Entry 5UOQ (X-ray diffraction, 2.61 A resolution); this record covers chains A and D of the 4 polymer chains in the assembly.

[Chain A]
Name: Integrase
Organism: Human spumaretrovirus
Notes: EC 2.7.7.-
UniProtKB: P14350 (POL_FOAMV); residues 1-392 here correspond to UniProt positions 752-1143 (UniProt number = residue number + 751)
Amino-acid sequence (395 residues; row label = number of the first residue in the row; numbers below 1 keep their minus sign (Gly-2 is residue -2)):
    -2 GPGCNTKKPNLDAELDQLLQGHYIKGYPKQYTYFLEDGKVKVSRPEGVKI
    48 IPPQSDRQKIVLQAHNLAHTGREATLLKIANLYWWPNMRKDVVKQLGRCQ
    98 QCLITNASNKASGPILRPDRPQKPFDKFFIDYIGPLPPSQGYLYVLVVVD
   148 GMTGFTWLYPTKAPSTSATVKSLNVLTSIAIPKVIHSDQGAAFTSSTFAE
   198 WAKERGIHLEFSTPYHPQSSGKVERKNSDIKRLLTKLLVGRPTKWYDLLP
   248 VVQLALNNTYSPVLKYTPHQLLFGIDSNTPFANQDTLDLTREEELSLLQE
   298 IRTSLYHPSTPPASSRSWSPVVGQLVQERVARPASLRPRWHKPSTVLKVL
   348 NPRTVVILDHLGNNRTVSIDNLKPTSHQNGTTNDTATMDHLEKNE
Unresolved in the structure: -2 to 7, 376-392
Differences from the reference sequence: expression tag (-2 to 0); engineered mutation Ser217 (Gly968 in P14350), Gly218 (Ser969 in P14350)
Metal / ion sites: Zn2+: His62, His66, Cys96, Cys99; Mg2+ site 1: Asp128, Asp185 (together with 8G1); Mg2+ site 2: Asp128, Glu221 (together with 8G1)
Small-molecule neighbours: 8G1 ((3R)-8-[(3-chloro-4-fluorophenyl)methyl]-6-hydroxy-1,5,7-trioxo-1,2',3',5,7,8,9,10-octahydro-2H-spiro[imidazo[5,1-a][2,6]naphthyridine-3,1'-indene]-7'-carbonitrile): Asp128, Asp185, Gln186, Gly187, Tyr212, Pro214, Gln215, Glu221
UniProt features mapped onto this chain:
  - binding site (Mg(2+)): Asp123, Asp185

[Chain D]
Molecule: Nucleotide preprocessed pfv donor DNA (transferred strand)
Sequence (17 nucleotides; row label = number of the first residue in the row):
     1 TGCGAAATTCCATGACA

[How chain A and chain D interact]
Residue-residue contacts (8; chain A residue first):
  Glu221(A) with DC16(D), sugar contact
  Arg222(A) with DG14(D), base contact; DA15(D), base contact; DC16(D), base contact
  Asn224(A) with DC16(D), phosphate contact
  Ser225(A) with DC16(D), sugar contact
  Lys228(A) with DA17(D), salt bridge to the phosphate
  Lys262(A) with DT9(D), salt bridge to the phosphate
Also at the interface, not in a pair above, chain A (8 interface residues in all): Tyr129, Ile130

[In short]
The interface between chain A and chain D involves 8 residues on one side and 5 on the other, with 2 salt
bridges. Polar contacts include Lys228(A)-DA17(D) and Lys262(A)-DT9(D). Compound 8G1 is bound between chain A
and chain D.
Chain A is Integrase (Human spumaretrovirus) and chain D is Nucleotide preprocessed pfv donor DNA (transferred
strand); the structure, Crystal structure of the prototype foamy virus intasome with a 2- pyridinone aminal
inhibitor (compound 31), was determined by X-ray diffraction, deposited together with 5UOP.
